PDB entry 9R3M | X-ray diffraction, 2.06 A resolution | chains A and C of the 4 polymer chains in the assembly

[Chain A (and C)]
Protein: Isoform L-type of Pyruvate kinase PKLR
Organism: Homo sapiens
Notes: EC 2.7.1.40; chain C of this document is another copy of the same molecule, construct and numbering; everything in this record applies to it too
UniProt: P30613 (KPYR_HUMAN), isoform P30613-2; aligned to UniProt positions 1-543 over residues 1-543
Amino-acid sequence (447 residues; row label = number of the first residue in the row; note: 98 numbers in that range are skipped by the numbering (no residue carries them; nothing is unmodelled there); numbers below 1 keep their minus sign (Gly-1 is residue -1)):
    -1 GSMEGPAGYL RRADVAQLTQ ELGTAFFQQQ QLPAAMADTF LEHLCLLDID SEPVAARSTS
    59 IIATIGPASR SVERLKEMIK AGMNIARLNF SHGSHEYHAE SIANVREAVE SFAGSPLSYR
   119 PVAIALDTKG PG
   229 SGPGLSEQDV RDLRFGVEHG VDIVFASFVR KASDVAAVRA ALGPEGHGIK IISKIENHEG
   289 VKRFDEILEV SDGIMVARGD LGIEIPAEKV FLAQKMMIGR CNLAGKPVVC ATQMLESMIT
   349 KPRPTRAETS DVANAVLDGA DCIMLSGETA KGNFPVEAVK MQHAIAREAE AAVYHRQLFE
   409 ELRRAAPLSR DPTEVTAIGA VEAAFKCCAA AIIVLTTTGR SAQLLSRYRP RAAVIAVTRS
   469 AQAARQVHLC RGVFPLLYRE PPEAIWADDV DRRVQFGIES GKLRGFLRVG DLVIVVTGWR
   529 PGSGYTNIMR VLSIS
Not modelled in the structure: -1 to 22 (chain C: -1 to 18)
Sequence notes: expression tag (-1 to 0); conflict Asp12 (Ser in P30613); linker (130, 229-230)
Metal / ion sites: K+: Asn87, Ser89, Asp125, Thr126; Mg2+: Glu284, Asp308 (together with oxalate ion)
Ligand contacts:
  - isodzkplyyjzli-uhfffaoysa-n (A1JBZ; 4-[4-[(7-piperidin-1-yl-2,1,3-benzoxadiazol-4-yl)sulfonyl]piperazin-1-yl]sulfonylbenzene-1,2-diol): Phe38, Leu39, Leu42, Ile326, Gly327, Asn330, Leu365, Asp366, Gly367, Tyr402, Gln405, Leu406, Glu409
  - 1,6-di-O-phosphono-beta-D-fructofuranose (FBP): Leu443, Thr444, Thr445, Thr446, Gly447, Arg448, Ser449, Arg467, Trp494, Arg501, Thr525, Gly526, Trp527, Arg528, Pro529, Gly530, Ser531, Gly532, Tyr533, Thr534
  - oxalate ion (OXL): Arg85, Lys282, Glu284, Met303, Ala305, Arg306, Gly307, Asp308, Thr340, Met372

[How chain A and chain C interact]
Residue-residue contacts - 99 pairs, chain A then chain C:
  Gln29(A) with Leu320(C)
  Thr37(A) with Glu409(C)
  Phe38(A) with Gln405(C); Glu409(C), hydrogen bond (backbone-side chain)
  Leu39(A) with Gly327(C); Glu409(C), hydrogen bond (backbone-side chain); Leu410(C), hydrophobic; Ala413(C), hydrophobic
  Leu42(A) with Lys323(C); Met324(C)
  Cys43(A) with Met324(C); Gly327(C); Arg328(C), hydrogen bond (backbone-side chain)
  Leu45(A) with Met324(C)
  Asp46(A) with Lys290(C), salt bridge
  Ile47(A) with His286(C); Val289(C), hydrophobic; Lys317(C), hydrogen bond (backbone-side chain); Ala321(C)
  Asp48(A) with His286(C), salt bridge; Lys290(C), salt bridge
  Glu50(A) with Lys317(C), salt bridge
  His286(A) with Ile47(C); Asp48(C), salt bridge
  Val289(A) with Ile47(C), hydrophobic
  Lys290(A) with Asp46(C), salt bridge; Asp48(C), salt bridge
  Arg306(A) with Arg354(C), hydrogen bond (backbone-side chain)
  Gly307(A) with Arg354(C), hydrogen bond (backbone-side chain)
  Gly310(A) with Arg351(C); Arg354(C)
  Ile311(A) with Arg351(C); Arg354(C)
  Ala315(A) with Thr357(C)
  Glu316(A) with Ala392(C); Ile393(C); Glu396(C)
  Lys317(A) with Ile47(C), hydrogen bond (side chain-backbone); Glu50(C), salt bridge; Glu396(C), salt bridge
  Phe319(A) with Ala361(C), hydrophobic; Glu396(C); Ala397(C)
  Leu320(A) with Gln29(C); Glu396(C); Ala400(C), hydrophobic
  Ala321(A) with Ile47(C)
  Lys323(A) with Leu42(C); Asn362(C), hydrogen bond; Leu365(C)
  Met324(A) with Leu42(C); Cys43(C); Leu45(C)
  Gly327(A) with Leu39(C); Cys43(C)
  Arg328(A) with Cys43(C), hydrogen bond (side chain-backbone)
  Leu331(A) with Leu39(C), hydrophobic
  Thr340(A) with Arg354(C)
  Gln341(A) with Thr353(C); Arg354(C), hydrogen bond (side chain-backbone); Ala355(C)
  Met342(A) with Ala355(C)
  Arg351(A) with Gly310(C), hydrogen bond (side chain-backbone); Ile311(C)
  Thr353(A) with Gln341(C)
  Arg354(A) with Arg306(C), hydrogen bond (side chain-backbone); Gly307(C), hydrogen bond (side chain-backbone); Gly310(C); Ile311(C); Thr340(C); Gln341(C), hydrogen bond (backbone-side chain)
  Ala355(A) with Gln341(C); Met342(C); Ala355(C); Glu356(C); Asp359(C)
  Glu356(A) with Ala355(C)
  Thr357(A) with Ala315(C)
  Ser358(A) with Asp359(C), hydrogen bond
  Asp359(A) with Ala355(C); Ser358(C), hydrogen bond
  Ala361(A) with Phe319(C), hydrophobic
  Asn362(A) with Lys323(C), hydrogen bond; Asn362(C)
  Leu365(A) with Lys323(C)
  Ala392(A) with Glu316(C)
  Ile393(A) with Glu316(C)
  Glu396(A) with Glu316(C); Lys317(C), salt bridge; Phe319(C); Leu320(C)
  Ala397(A) with Phe319(C)
  Ala400(A) with Leu320(C), hydrophobic
  Gln405(A) with Phe38(C); Gln405(C), hydrogen bond
  Glu409(A) with Thr37(C); Phe38(C), hydrogen bond (side chain-backbone); Leu39(C), hydrogen bond (side chain-backbone)
  Ala413(A) with Leu39(C), hydrophobic
Other interface residues (no listed pair), chain A (55 interface residues in all): Ser49, Ile313, Glu344, Leu410
Other interface residues (no listed pair), chain C (55 interface residues in all): Ser49, Ile313, Leu331, Arg412

[In short]
The chain A/chain C interface involves 55 residues from each chain, with 20 hydrogen bonds and 10 salt
bridges. Polar contacts include Asp46(A)-Lys290(C), Asp48(A)-His286(C) and Asp48(A)-Lys290(C). Bound to chain
A: 1,6-di-O-phosphono-beta-D-fructofuranose, oxalate ion and isodzkplyyjzli-uhfffaoysa-n. Asn87(A), Ser89(A),
Asp125(A) and Thr126(A) coordinate K+.
Chain A and chain C are both Isoform L-type of Pyruvate kinase PKLR (Homo sapiens); the structure, Structure
of liver pyruvate kinase in complex with fluorescent probe 8a, was determined by X-ray diffraction, deposited
together with 9R3H, 9R3I, 9R3L and 9R3O.
